PDB entry 4TQV | X-ray diffraction, 4.50 A resolution (low resolution: residue-level contacts below are approximate; hydrogen-bond / salt-bridge calls are withheld) | chains A and C of the 4 polymer chains in the assembly

Chain A:
Molecule: AlgM1
From: Sphingomonas sp
Reference sequence: Q9KWT8 (Q9KWT8_SPHSX); numbering as in UniProt (aligned over 25-324)
Sequence (301 residues; each row starts with the number of its first residue):
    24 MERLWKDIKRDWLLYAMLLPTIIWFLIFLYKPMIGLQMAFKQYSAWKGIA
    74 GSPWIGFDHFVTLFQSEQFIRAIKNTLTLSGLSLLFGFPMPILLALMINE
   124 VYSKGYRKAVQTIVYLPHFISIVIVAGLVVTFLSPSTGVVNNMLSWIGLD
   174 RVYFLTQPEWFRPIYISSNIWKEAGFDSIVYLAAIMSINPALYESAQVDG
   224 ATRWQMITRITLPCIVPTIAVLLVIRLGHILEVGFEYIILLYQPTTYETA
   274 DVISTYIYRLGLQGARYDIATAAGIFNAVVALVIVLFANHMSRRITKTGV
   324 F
Unresolved in the structure: 24, 66-75, 321-324
Construct notes: expression tag (24)
What the authors report for this chain:
  - mutagenesis - H141A, K195A, E196A, R249A: decreased catalytic activity
  - mutagenesis - E196A/E259A, E259A: unchanged catalytic activity
  - mutagenesis - D200A, H252A: increased catalytic activity

Chain C:
Molecule: AlgS
From: Sphingomonas sp
Reference sequence: Q9KWT9 (Q9KWT9_SPHSX); residues 1-363 here = UniProt positions 1-363
Sequence (363 residues; numbered 1 to 363; the number before each row is that of its first residue):
     1 MVASVSIQNVVKRYDKTTVVHGVSLDIEPGEFVVLVGPSGCGKSTTLRMV
    51 AGLEEISGGTIRIDGRVINDLAPKDRDVAMVFQNYALYPHLNVRDNISFG
   101 LRLKRTKKSVIDAAVKTAADILGLQPLLERKPSDLSGGQRQRVAMGRAIV
   151 RDPKVFLFDQPLSNLDAKLRTQMRAEIKRLHQRLGTTVIYVTHDQVEAMT
   201 LADRIVVMRDGLIEQIGKPMDLFLHPANTFVASFIGSPPMNLMPARIAVD
   251 STQHVELNGGNRISLLPRAGTHLAPGQEVVFGIRPEDVTLDGVEGSERAQ
   301 IKATVDIVEPLGSESILHATVGDHSLVVKVGGLNEVHPGDPVTLHVDLTR
   351 VHLFDAQSQASIY
Construct notes: engineered mutation Q160 (Glu in Q9KWT9)
What the authors report for this chain:
  - mutagenesis - E160Q: decreased catalytic activity

Chain A / chain C interface:
Contacting residue pairs - 29 pairs, chain A then chain C:
  N212(A) - N84(C)
  N212(A) - Y85(C)
  A214(A) - N84(C)
  L215(A) - Y85(C)
  L215(A) - L87(C)
  L215(A) - Y88(C)
  E217(A) - R48(C)
  E217(A) - L53(C)
  E217(A) - F82(C)
  S218(A) - F82(C)
  S218(A) - A86(C)
  S218(A) - Y88(C)
  S218(A) - R147(C)
  A219(A) - Y88(C)
  Q220(A) - P73(C)
  V221(A) - P73(C)
  V221(A) - K74(C)
  V221(A) - V78(C)
  V221(A) - R151(C)
  D222(A) - F99(C)
  D222(A) - G100(C)
  D222(A) - L103(C)
  D222(A) - R147(C)
  D222(A) - R151(C)
  G223(A) - K74(C)
  A224(A) - L103(C)
  R232(A) - H90(C)
  R232(A) - R105(C)
  I233(A) - Y88(C)
Also at the interface, not in a pair above, chain A (14 interface residues in all): Q228
Also at the interface, not in a pair above, chain C (19 interface residues in all): P89

In short:
14 residues of chain A face 19 of chain C across their interface. From the paper: H141A, K195A and E196A of
chain A, among others, reduce catalytic activity; D200A and H252A of chain A increase catalytic activity; 9
substitutions were tested in all.
Chain A is AlgM1 and chain C is AlgS, both from Sphingomonas sp; the structure, Crystal structure of a
bacterial ABC transporter involved in the import of the acidic polysaccharide alginate, was determined by
X-ray diffraction (same publication as 4TQU).
